4A8X - chains B and C of the 3 polymer chains in the assembly; structure by X-ray diffraction, 1.90 A resolution.

Chain B:
Protein: Hook-like, isoform A
From: Drosophila melanogaster
Notes: fragment: rsb domain, residues 648-687
UniProtKB: Q9VJ12 (Q9VJ12_DROME); numbering as in UniProt (aligned over 648-687)
Sequence (40 residues; row label = number of the first residue in the row):
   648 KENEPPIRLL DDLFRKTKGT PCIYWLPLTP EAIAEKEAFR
Disordered / not traced: 648-655, 683-687

Chain C:
Protein: Histone deacetylase complex subunit SAP18
From: Mus musculus
UniProtKB: O55128 (SAP18_MOUSE); numbering as in UniProt (aligned over 14-143)
Sequence (130 residues; numbered 14 to 143; the number before each row is that of its first residue):
    14 KEPEKPIDRE KTCPLLLRVF TTNNGRHHRM DEFSRGNVPS SELQIYTWMD ATLKELTSLV
    74 KEVYPEARKK GTHFNFAIVF MDLKRPGYRV KEIGSTMSGR KGTDDSMTLQ SQKFQIGDYL
   134 DIAITPPNRA
Disordered / not traced: 14-15, 141-143
Curated features (UniProtKB/Swiss-Prot):
  - mutagenesis: Cys26 (C26R: Impairs interactions with RNPS1, ACIN1 and PNN; reduces ASAP and PSAP complex assemblies)

Chain B / chain C interface:
Contacting residue pairs - 17 pairs, chain B then chain C:
  Leu657(B) with Trp61(C), hydrophobic
  Leu660(B) with Glu23(C)
  Phe661(B) with Arg22(C); Glu23(C); Thr25(C); Cys26(C), hydrophobic; Pro27(C)
  Lys663(B) with Tyr59(C)
  Pro668(B) with Leu29(C), hydrophobic; Gln57(C)
  Cys669(B) with Leu29(C); Tyr59(C), hydrogen bond (backbone-side chain)
  Tyr671(B) with Cys26(C); Pro27(C), hydrophobic; Tyr59(C), hydrophobic
  Trp672(B) with Cys26(C), hydrophobic
  Leu673(B) with Lys24(C)
Other interface residues (no listed pair), chain B (11 interface residues in all): Leu656, Ile670

Overview:
The interface between chain B and chain C involves 11 residues on one side and 10 on the other, with 1
hydrogen bond. The hydrogen-bonded pair is Cys669(B)-Tyr59(C). UniProt lists one mutagenesis site on chain C.
Here chain B is Hook-like, isoform A (Drosophila melanogaster) and chain C is Histone deacetylase complex
subunit SAP18 (Mus musculus). Entry 4A8X (Structure of the core ASAP complex) was determined by X-ray
diffraction (same publication as 4A6Q and 4A90).
